PDB entry 8VFH | X-ray diffraction, 2.01 A resolution | chains T and A of the 4 polymer chains in the assembly

[Chain T]
Molecule: 16-nt DNA strand
Sequence (16 nucleotides; row label = number of the first residue in the row):
     1 CCGACGCCGCATCAGC

[Chain A]
Name: DNA polymerase beta
Organism: Homo sapiens
Notes: EC 2.7.7.7, 4.2.99.-
UniProtKB: P06746 (DPOLB_HUMAN); residue numbers follow UniProt; this construct covers 1-335
Sequence (335 residues; each row starts with the number of its first residue):
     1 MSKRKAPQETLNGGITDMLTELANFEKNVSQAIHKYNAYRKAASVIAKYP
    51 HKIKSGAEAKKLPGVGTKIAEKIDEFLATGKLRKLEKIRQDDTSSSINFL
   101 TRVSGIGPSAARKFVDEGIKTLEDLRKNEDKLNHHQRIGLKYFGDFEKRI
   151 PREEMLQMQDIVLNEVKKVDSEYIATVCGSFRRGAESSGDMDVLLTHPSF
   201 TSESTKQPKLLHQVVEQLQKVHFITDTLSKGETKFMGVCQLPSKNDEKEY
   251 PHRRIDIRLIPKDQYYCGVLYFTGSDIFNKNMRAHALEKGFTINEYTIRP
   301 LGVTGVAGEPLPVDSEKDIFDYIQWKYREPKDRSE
Disordered / not traced: 1-9
Metal / ion sites: Na+: Thr-101, Val-103, Ile-106 (shared with 1 residue of chain P); Mg2+ site 1: Asp-190, Asp-192 (together with 2'-deoxycytidine-5'-triphosphate); Mg2+ site 2: Asp-190, Asp-192, Asp-256 (together with 2'-deoxycytidine-5'-triphosphate)
Residues lining bound ligands: 2'-deoxycytidine-5'-triphosphate (DCP): Arg-149, Gly-179, Ser-180, Arg-183, Ser-188, Gly-189, Asp-190, Asp-192, Tyr-271, Phe-272, Thr-273, Gly-274, Ser-275, Asp-276, Asn-279
Curated features (UniProtKB/Swiss-Prot):
  - region: Arg-183 to Asp-192 (DNA-binding)
  - active site: Lys-72 (Nucleophile)
  - binding site (K(+)): Lys-60, Leu-62, Val-65, Thr-101, Val-103, Ile-106
  - binding site (Na(+)): Lys-60, Leu-62, Val-65, Thr-101, Val-103, Ile-106
  - binding site (dATP): Arg-149, Ser-180, Arg-183, Gly-189, Asp-190
  - binding site (dCTP): Arg-149, Ser-180, Arg-183, Gly-189, Asp-190
  - binding site (dGTP): Arg-149, Ser-180, Arg-183, Gly-189, Asp-190, Asp-192
  - binding site (dTTP): Arg-149, Ser-180, Arg-183, Gly-189, Asp-190
  - binding site (Mg(2+)): Asp-190, Asp-192, Asp-256
  - modified residue: Lys-72 (N6-acetyllysine), Arg-83 (Omega-N-methylarginine), Arg-152 (Omega-N-methylarginine)
  - cross-link (Glycyl lysine isopeptide (Lys-Gly)): Lys-41 (interchain with G-Cter in ubiquitin), Lys-61 (interchain with G-Cter in ubiquitin), Lys-81 (interchain with G-Cter in ubiquitin)

[How chain T and chain A interact]
Pairs across the interface - 26 pairs, chain T then chain A:
  DC5(T) / His-34(A)  stacking on the base
  DG6(T) / Asn-279(A)  base contact
  DG6(T) / Lys-280(A)  salt bridge to the phosphate
  DG6(T) / Arg-283(A)  hydrogen bond to the base
  DG6(T) / Ala-284(A)  sugar contact
  DG6(T) / Leu-287(A)  phosphate contact
  DC7(T) / Arg-283(A)  hydrogen bond to the sugar
  DC7(T) / Leu-287(A)  phosphate contact
  DC7(T) / Thr-292(A)  hydrogen bond to the phosphate
  DC7(T) / Ile-293(A)  sugar contact
  DC7(T) / Asn-294(A)  phosphate contact
  DC8(T) / Asn-294(A)  hydrogen bond to the phosphate
  DC8(T) / Glu-295(A)  sugar contact
  DG9(T) / Thr-233(A)  hydrogen bond to the phosphate
  DG9(T) / Lys-234(A)  sugar contact
  DG9(T) / Arg-258(A)  sugar contact
  DG9(T) / Tyr-296(A)  hydrogen bond to the phosphate
  DC10(T) / Ser-229(A)  phosphate contact
  DC10(T) / Lys-230(A)  hydrogen bond to the phosphate
  DC10(T) / Gly-231(A)  phosphate contact
  DC10(T) / Glu-232(A)  hydrogen bond to the phosphate
  DC10(T) / Thr-233(A)  hydrogen bond to the phosphate
  DC10(T) / Lys-234(A)  hydrogen bond to the phosphate
  DA11(T) / Ser-229(A)  phosphate contact
  DA11(T) / Lys-230(A)  hydrogen bond to the phosphate
  DT12(T) / Asn-133(A)  phosphate contact
Also at the interface, not in a pair above, chain A (22 interface residues in all): His-134, Tyr-271, Arg-299

[Summary]
Chain T and chain A form an interface of 8 and 22 residues respectively, with 11 hydrogen bonds, 1 salt bridge
and 1 aromatic stacking contact. Among the polar pairs are DG6(T)/Arg-283(A), DC7(T)/Arg-283(A) and
DC7(T)/Thr-292(A). Ligands of chain A: 2'-deoxycytidine-5'-triphosphate.
Chain T is a 16-nt DNA strand and chain A is DNA polymerase beta (Homo sapiens); the structure, Ternary DNA
Polymerase Beta bound to DNA containing primer terminal FapydG base-paired with a dC, was determined by X-ray
diffraction together with 8VF8, 8VF9, 8VFA, 8VFB, 8VFC, 8VFD and 5 further entries from the same study.
